PDB entry 153L | X-ray diffraction, 1.60 A resolution | chain A

# Chain A
Name: Goose lysozyme
From: Anser anser anser
Notes: EC 3.2.1.17
UniProtKB: P00718 (LYG_ANSAN); residues 1-185 here = UniProt positions 1-185
Chain sequence (185 residues; numbered 1 to 185; the number before each row is that of its first residue):
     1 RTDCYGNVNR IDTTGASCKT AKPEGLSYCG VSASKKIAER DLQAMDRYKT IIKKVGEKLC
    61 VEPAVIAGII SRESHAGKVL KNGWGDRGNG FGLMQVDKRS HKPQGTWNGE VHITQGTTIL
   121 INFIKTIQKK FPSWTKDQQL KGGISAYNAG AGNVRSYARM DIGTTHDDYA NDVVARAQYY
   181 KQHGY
Disulfide bonds: C4-C60, C18-C29

# Overview
Chain A is Goose lysozyme (Anser anser anser); the structure, The refined structures of goose lysozyme and its
complex with a bound trisaccharide show that the ..., was determined by X-ray diffraction together with 154L
from the same study.
